PDB entry 5LRN | X-ray diffraction, 1.55 A resolution | chain A

Chain A:
Protein: Phosphatidylethanolamine transferase Mcr-1
Organism: Escherichia coli
Notes: EC 2.7.-.-
UniProtKB: A0A0R6L508 (MCR1_ECOLX); residues 219-541 here = UniProt positions 219-541
Chain sequence (325 residues; numbered 217 to 541; the number before each row is that of its first residue):
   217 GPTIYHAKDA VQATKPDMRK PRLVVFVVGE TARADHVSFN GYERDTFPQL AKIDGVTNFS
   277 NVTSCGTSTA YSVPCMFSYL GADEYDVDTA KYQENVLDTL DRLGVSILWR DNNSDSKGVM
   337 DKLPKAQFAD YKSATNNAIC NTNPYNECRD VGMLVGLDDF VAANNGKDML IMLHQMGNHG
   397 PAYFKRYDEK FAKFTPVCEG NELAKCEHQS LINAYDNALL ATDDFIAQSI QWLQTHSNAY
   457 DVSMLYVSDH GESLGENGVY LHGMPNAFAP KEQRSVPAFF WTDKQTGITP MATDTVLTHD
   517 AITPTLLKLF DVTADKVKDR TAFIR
Disulfide bonds: C281-C291, C356-C364, C414-C422
Modified residues: T285 (phosphothreonine; TPO)
Sequence notes: expression tag (217-218)
Metal / ion sites: Zn2+: E246, T285, D465, H466
Curated features (UniProtKB/Swiss-Prot):
  - binding site (Zn(2+)): E246, T285, D465, H466
  - modified residue: T285 (Phosphothreonine)
What the authors report for this chain:
  - Zn2+ coordination: E246, T285, D465, H466
  - post-translational modification sites: T285
  - catalytic residues: T285
  - contacts within the chain: T285-H395, E468-H478 (hydrogen bond), T285-H478
  - catalytic residues: E246, D465 (from molecular simulation)
  - conformationally variable residues: H478
  - mutagenesis - E246A, H395A: abolished growth in response to colistin
  - mutagenesis - K333A, E468A, H478A: decreased growth in response to colistin

In short:
The Zn2+ site is built by E246, T285, D465 and H466. From UniProt: 4 Zn2+-binding residues. From the paper:
catalytic residues T285, E246 and D465; K333A, E468A and H478A reduce growth in response to colistin; 5
substitutions were tested in all.
Chain A is Phosphatidylethanolamine transferase Mcr-1 (Escherichia coli); the structure, Structure of
mono-zinc MCR-1 in P21 space group, was determined by X-ray diffraction, deposited together with 5LRM.
